Entry 7VAW (electron microscopy, 2.70 A resolution); this record covers chains E and G of the 12 polymer chains in the assembly.

[Chain E]
Name: V-type ATP synthase beta chain
Organism: Thermus thermophilus HB8
UniProt: Q56404 (VATB_THET8); numbering as in UniProt (aligned over 1-478)
Sequence (478 residues; row label = number of the first residue in the row):
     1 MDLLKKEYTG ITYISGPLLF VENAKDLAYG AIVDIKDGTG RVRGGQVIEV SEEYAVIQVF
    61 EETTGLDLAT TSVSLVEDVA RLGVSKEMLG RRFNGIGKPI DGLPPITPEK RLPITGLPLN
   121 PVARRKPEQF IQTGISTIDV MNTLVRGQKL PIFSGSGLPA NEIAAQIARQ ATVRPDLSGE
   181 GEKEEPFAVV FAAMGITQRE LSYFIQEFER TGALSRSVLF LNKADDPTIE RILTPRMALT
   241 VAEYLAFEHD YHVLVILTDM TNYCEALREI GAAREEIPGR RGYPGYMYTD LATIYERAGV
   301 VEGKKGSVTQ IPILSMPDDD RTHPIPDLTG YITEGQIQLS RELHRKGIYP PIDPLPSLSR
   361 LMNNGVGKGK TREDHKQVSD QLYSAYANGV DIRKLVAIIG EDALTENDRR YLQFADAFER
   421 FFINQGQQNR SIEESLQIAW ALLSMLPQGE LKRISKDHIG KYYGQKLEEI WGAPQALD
Not modelled in the structure: 1-2, 471-478
Ligand contacts: ATP-gamma-S (AGS; phosphothiophosphoric acid-adenylate ester): Gly330, Tyr331, Leu358, Arg360

[Chain G]
Name: V-type ATP synthase subunit D
Organism: Thermus thermophilus HB8
UniProt: O87880 (VATD_THET8); residue numbers follow UniProt; this construct covers 1-223
Sequence (223 residues; each row starts with the number of its first residue):
     1 MSQVSPTRMN LLQRRGQLRL AQKGVDLLKK KRDALVAEFF GLVREAMEAR KALDQAAKEA
    61 YAALLLAQAF DGPEVVAGAA LGVPPLEGVE AEVENVWGSK VPRLKATFPD GALLSPVGTP
   121 AYTLEASRAF RRYAEALIRV ANTETRLKKI GEEIKKTTRR VNALEQVVIP GIRAQIRFIQ
   181 QVLEQRERED TFRLKRIKGK IEAREAEEEG GRPNPQVEIG AGL
Not modelled in the structure: 1-3, 210-223

[Chain E / chain G interface]
Pairs across the interface (12):
  Glu275(E) with Lys195(G), salt bridge
  Glu276(E) with Phe192(G)
  Ile277(E) with Phe192(G), hydrophobic
  Gly279(E) with Gln185(G), hydrogen bond (backbone-side chain)
  Arg280(E) with Gln185(G); Arg188(G)
  Arg281(E) with Gln181(G), hydrogen bond; Arg188(G)
  Gly282(E) with Arg188(G)
  Ile398(E) with Arg159(G)
  Ile399(E) with Arg159(G)
  Glu401(E) with Lys155(G), salt bridge
Also at the interface, not in a pair above, chain E (13 interface residues in all): Pro278, Asp320, Ala397
Also at the interface, not in a pair above, chain G (8 interface residues in all): Asn162

[Summary]
Chain E and chain G form an interface of 13 and 8 residues respectively, with 2 hydrogen bonds and 2 salt
bridges. Polar pairs include Glu275(E)-Lys195(G), Glu401(E)-Lys155(G) and Gly279(E)-Gln185(G). Ligands of
chain E: ATP-gamma-S.
Here chain E is V-type ATP synthase beta chain and chain G is V-type ATP synthase subunit D, both from Thermus
thermophilus HB8. Entry 7VAW (V1EG domain of V/A-ATPase from Thermus thermophilus at saturated ATP-gamma-S
condition, state1-1) was determined by electron microscopy together with 7VAI, 7VAJ, 7VAK, 7VAL, 7VAM, 7VAN
and 11 further entries from the same study.
